Entry 6XLN (electron microscopy, 2.80 A resolution); this record covers chains D and T of the 8 polymer chains in the assembly.

[Chain D]
Name: DNA-directed RNA polymerase subunit beta'
From: Escherichia coli O157:H7
Notes: EC 2.7.7.6
UniProtKB: P0A8T8 (RPOC_ECO57); numbering as in UniProt (aligned over 1-1407)
Chain sequence (1407 residues; numbered 1 to 1407; the number before each row is that of its first residue):
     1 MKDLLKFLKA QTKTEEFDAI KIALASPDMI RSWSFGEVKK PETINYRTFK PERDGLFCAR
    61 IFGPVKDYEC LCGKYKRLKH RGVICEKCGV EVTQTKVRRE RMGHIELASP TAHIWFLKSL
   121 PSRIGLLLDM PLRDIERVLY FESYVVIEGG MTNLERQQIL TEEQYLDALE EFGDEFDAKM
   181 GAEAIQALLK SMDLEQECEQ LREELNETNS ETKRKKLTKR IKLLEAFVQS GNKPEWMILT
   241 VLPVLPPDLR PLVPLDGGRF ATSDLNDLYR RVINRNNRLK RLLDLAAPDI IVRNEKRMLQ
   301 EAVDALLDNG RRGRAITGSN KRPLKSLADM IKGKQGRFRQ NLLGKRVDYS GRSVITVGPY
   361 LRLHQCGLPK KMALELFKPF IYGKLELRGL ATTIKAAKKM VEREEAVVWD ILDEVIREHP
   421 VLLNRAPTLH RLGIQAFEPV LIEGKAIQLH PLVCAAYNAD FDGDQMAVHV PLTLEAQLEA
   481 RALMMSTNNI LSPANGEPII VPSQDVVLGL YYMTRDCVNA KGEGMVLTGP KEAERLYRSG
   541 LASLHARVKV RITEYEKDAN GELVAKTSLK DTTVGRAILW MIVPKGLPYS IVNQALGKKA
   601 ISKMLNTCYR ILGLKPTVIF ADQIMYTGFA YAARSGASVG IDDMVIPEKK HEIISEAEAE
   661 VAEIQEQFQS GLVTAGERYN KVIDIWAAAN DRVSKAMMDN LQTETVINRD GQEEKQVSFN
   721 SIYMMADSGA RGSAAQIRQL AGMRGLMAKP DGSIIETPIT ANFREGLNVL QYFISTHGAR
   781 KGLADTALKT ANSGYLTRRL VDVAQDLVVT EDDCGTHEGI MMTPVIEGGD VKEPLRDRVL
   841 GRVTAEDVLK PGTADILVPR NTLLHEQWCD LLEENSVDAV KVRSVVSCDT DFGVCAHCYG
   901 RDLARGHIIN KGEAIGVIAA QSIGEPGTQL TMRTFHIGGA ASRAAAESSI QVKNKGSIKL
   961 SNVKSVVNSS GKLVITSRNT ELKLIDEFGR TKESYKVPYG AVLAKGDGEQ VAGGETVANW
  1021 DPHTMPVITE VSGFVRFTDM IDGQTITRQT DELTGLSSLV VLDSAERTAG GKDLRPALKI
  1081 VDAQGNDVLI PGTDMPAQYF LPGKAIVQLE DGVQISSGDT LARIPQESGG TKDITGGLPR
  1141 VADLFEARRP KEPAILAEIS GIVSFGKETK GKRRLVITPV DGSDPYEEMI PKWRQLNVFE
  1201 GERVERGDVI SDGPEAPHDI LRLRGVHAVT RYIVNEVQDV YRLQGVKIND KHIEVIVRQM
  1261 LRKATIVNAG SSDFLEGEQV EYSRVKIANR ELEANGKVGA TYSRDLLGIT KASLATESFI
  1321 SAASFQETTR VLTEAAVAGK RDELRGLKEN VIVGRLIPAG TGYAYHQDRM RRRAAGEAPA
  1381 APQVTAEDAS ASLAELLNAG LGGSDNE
Disordered / not traced: 1-15, 933-947, 1127-1135, 1376-1407
Metal / ion sites: Zn2+ site 1: Cys70, Cys72, Cys85, Cys88; Mg2+: Asp460, Asp462, Asp464 (shared with 1 residue of chain R); Zn2+ site 2: Cys814, Cys888, Cys895, Cys898
Swiss-Prot annotation at these positions:
  - binding site (Zn(2+)): Cys70, Cys72, Cys85, Cys88, Cys814, Cys888, Cys895, Cys898
  - binding site (Mg(2+)): Asp460, Asp462, Asp464
  - modified residue: Lys972 (N6-acetyllysine)

[Chain T]
Molecule: synthetic template strand DNA
Sequence (54 nucleotides; numbered 1 to 54; the number before each row is that of its first residue):
     1 CGCCGCGTCA GACTGCACAC AATCTAAACC CTCCCCTTAG GGGAGGGTCA AGGC
Disordered / not traced: 18-54

[Chain D / chain T interface]
Residue-residue contacts - 26 pairs, chain D then chain T:
  Lys118(D) with DC3(T), salt bridge to the phosphate
  Leu255(D) with DA17(T), base contact
  Arg259(D) with DA17(T), base contact
  Ala261(D) with DA17(T), base contact
  Arg311(D) with DC3(T), phosphate contact; DC4(T), salt bridge to the phosphate
  Lys334(D) with DG7(T), salt bridge to the phosphate; DT8(T), salt bridge to the phosphate
  Arg339(D) with DC6(T), salt bridge to the phosphate; DT8(T), salt bridge to the phosphate
  Arg346(D) with DA10(T), salt bridge to the phosphate
  Arg352(D) with DA10(T), sugar contact
  Ala426(D) with DT8(T), base contact; DC9(T), sugar contact
  Pro427(D) with DG7(T), base contact; DT8(T), base contact
  Thr790(D) with DG7(T), base contact
  Ala791(D) with DC6(T), phosphate contact; DG7(T), sugar contact
  Gly794(D) with DG7(T), sugar contact
  Tyr795(D) with DG5(T), phosphate contact; DC6(T), sugar contact
  Gln1326(D) with DG5(T), sugar contact
  Glu1327(D) with DC4(T), phosphate contact; DG5(T), hydrogen bond to the phosphate
  Arg1330(D) with DC4(T), sugar contact
Also at the interface, not in a pair above, chain D (22 interface residues in all): Leu120, Phe260, Thr262, Thr1329

[In short]
The interface between chain D and chain T involves 22 residues on one side and 9 on the other; the contacts
include 1 hydrogen bond and 7 salt bridges. Polar contacts include Glu1327(D)-DG5(T), Lys118(D)-DC3(T) and
Arg311(D)-DC4(T).
Here chain D is DNA-directed RNA polymerase subunit beta' (Escherichia coli O157:H7) and chain T is synthetic
template strand DNA. Entry 6XLN (Cryo-EM structure of E. coli RNAP-DNA elongation complex 2 (RDe2) in
EcmrR-dependent transcription) was determined by electron microscopy together with 6XL5, 6XL6, 6XL9, 6XLA,
6XLJ, 6XLK, 6XLL and 6XLM from the same study.
